Entry 4G0W (X-ray diffraction, 2.70 A resolution); this record covers chains A and B of the 6 polymer chains in the assembly.

== Chain A (and B) ==
Name: DNA topoisomerase 2-beta
Organism: Homo sapiens
Notes: EC 5.99.1.3; fragment: htop2beta cleavage core; chain B of this document is another copy of the same molecule, construct and numbering; everything in this record applies to it too
Reference sequence: Q02880 (TOP2B_HUMAN); residues 445-1201 here correspond to UniProt positions 450-1206 (UniProt number = residue number + 5)
Sequence (803 residues; row label = number of the first residue in the row):
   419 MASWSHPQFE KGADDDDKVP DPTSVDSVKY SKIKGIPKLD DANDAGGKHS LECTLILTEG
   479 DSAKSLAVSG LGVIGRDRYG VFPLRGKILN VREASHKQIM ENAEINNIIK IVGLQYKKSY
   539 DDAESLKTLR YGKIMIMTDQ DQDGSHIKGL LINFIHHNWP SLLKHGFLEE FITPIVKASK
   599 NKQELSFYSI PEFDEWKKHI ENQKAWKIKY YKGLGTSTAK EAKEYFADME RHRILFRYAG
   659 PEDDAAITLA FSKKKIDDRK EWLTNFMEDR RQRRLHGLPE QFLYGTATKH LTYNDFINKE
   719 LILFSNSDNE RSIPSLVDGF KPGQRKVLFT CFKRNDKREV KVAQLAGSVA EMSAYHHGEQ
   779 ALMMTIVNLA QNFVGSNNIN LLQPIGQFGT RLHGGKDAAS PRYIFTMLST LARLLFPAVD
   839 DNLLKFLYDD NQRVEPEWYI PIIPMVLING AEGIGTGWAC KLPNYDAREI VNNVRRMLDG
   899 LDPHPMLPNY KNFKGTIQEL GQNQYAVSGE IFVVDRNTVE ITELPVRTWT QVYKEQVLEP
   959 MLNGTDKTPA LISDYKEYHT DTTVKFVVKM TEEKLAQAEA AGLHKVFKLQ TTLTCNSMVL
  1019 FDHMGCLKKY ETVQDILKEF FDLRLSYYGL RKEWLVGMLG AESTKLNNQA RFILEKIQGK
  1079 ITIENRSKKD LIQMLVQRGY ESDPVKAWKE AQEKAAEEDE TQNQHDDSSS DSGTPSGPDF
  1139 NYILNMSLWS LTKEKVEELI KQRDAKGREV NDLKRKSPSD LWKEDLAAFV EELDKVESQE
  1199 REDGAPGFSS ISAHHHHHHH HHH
Unresolved in the structure: 419-451, 592-644, 697-706, 1112-1134, 1202-1221 (chain B: 419-448, 593-643, 696-705, 963-966, 1111-1134, 1202-1221)
Differences from the reference sequence: expression tag (419-444, 1202-1221)
Metal / ion sites: Mg2+ site 1: D557, D559; Mg2+ site 2 near N867 (its only coordinating residue here)
Ligand contacts: ametantrone (AKE; 1,4-bis({2-[(2-hydroxyethyl)amino]ethyl}amino)anthracene-9,10-dione): R503, G504, K505, I506, L507, N520, E522, Q778, M782
Swiss-Prot annotation at these positions:
  - region: K1006 to S1015 (Interaction with DNA)
  - motif: E1029 to F1039 (Nuclear export signal)
  - active site: Y821 (O-(5'-phospho-DNA)-tyrosine intermediate)
  - binding site (Mg(2+)): E477, D557, D559
  - site: K505 (Interaction with DNA), N508 (Interaction with DNA), R677 (Interaction with DNA), K678 (Interaction with DNA), K739 (Interaction with DNA), Y773 (Interaction with DNA), R820 (Transition state stabilizer), I872 (Important for DNA bending), W947 (Interaction with DNA)
  - cross-link (Glycyl lysine isopeptide (Lys-Gly)): K595 (interchain with G-Cter in SUMO2), K600 (interchain with G-Cter in SUMO2), K630 (interchain with G-Cter in SUMO2), K638 (interchain with G-Cter in SUMO2), K641 (interchain with G-Cter in SUMO2), K671 (interchain with G-Cter in SUMO2), K707 (interchain with G-Cter in SUMO2), K1087 (interchain with G-Cter in SUMO2)
Reported in the primary citation:
  - specificity-determining residues: Q778, A816 (by similarity / conservation)

== Chain A / chain B interface ==
Contacting residue pairs (68):
  V491(A) with E975(B)
  R756(A) with E769(B), salt bridge
  K759(A) with E777(B), salt bridge
  Q762(A) with Q762(B), hydrogen bond; G765(B); S766(B); E769(B), hydrogen bond
  G765(A) with Q762(B)
  S766(A) with Q762(B), hydrogen bond (backbone-side chain)
  E769(A) with Q762(B), hydrogen bond
  E777(A) with K759(B), salt bridge; R820(B), salt bridge
  M781(A) with R820(B)
  R820(A) with E777(B), salt bridge; Q778(B); M781(B); R820(B)
  F1070(A) with L1146(B), hydrophobic
  K1074(A) with E1082(B), salt bridge
  I1075(A) with E1082(B)
  I1081(A) with L1146(B); L1149(B)
  E1082(A) with K1074(B), salt bridge; I1075(B); E1082(B); L1149(B)
  N1083(A) with L1149(B), hydrogen bond (backbone-backbone); K1151(B)
  R1084(A) with T1150(B); K1151(B), hydrogen bond (backbone-backbone)
  S1085(A) with K1151(B); E1152(B)
  K1086(A) with E1152(B), hydrogen bond (backbone-side chain)
  L1089(A) with T1150(B)
  N1139(A) with W1147(B), hydrogen bond
  I1141(A) with L1146(B)
  L1142(A) with S1145(B); L1146(B), hydrogen bond (backbone-backbone); W1147(B), hydrogen bond (backbone-backbone)
  N1143(A) with S1145(B); W1147(B), hydrogen bond
  M1144(A) with M1144(B); S1145(B); L1146(B), hydrogen bond (backbone-backbone)
  S1145(A) with L1142(B); N1143(B); M1144(B)
  L1146(A) with F1070(B), hydrophobic; I1081(B); I1141(B); L1142(B), hydrogen bond (backbone-backbone); M1144(B), hydrogen bond (backbone-backbone); L1149(B), hydrophobic
  W1147(A) with K1086(B); N1139(B), hydrogen bond; L1142(B), hydrogen bond (backbone-backbone); N1143(B)
  L1149(A) with I1081(B), hydrophobic; E1082(B); N1083(B), hydrogen bond (backbone-backbone); L1146(B), hydrophobic
  T1150(A) with R1084(B); L1089(B)
  K1151(A) with N1083(B); R1084(B), hydrogen bond (backbone-backbone); S1085(B)
  E1152(A) with S1085(B); K1086(B), hydrogen bond (side chain-backbone)
Other interface residues (no listed pair), chain A (34 interface residues in all): A768, G776
Other interface residues (no listed pair), chain B (35 interface residues in all): A761, A768, Y821

== Overview ==
Chain A and chain B form an interface of 34 and 35 residues respectively; the contacts include 19 hydrogen
bonds and 7 salt bridges. Among the polar pairs are R756(A)-E769(B), K759(A)-E777(B) and E777(A)-R820(B).
Chain A binds ametantrone. From UniProt: active-site residue Y821(A) and 3 Mg2+-binding residues on chain A.
From the paper: specificity determinants Q778(A) and A816(A).
Both chains are DNA topoisomerase 2-beta (Homo sapiens). Entry 4G0W (Human topoisomerase iibeta in complex
with DNA and ametantrone) was determined by X-ray diffraction (same publication as 4J3N, 4G0U and 4G0V).
